PDB entry 6W7O | X-ray diffraction, 2.17 A resolution | chains A and C

[Chain A]
Name: Tyrosine-protein kinase BTK
From: Homo sapiens
Notes: EC 2.7.10.2
UniProt: Q06187 (BTK_HUMAN); numbering as in UniProt (aligned over 384-659)
Sequence (277 residues; numbered 383 to 659; the number before each row is that of its first residue):
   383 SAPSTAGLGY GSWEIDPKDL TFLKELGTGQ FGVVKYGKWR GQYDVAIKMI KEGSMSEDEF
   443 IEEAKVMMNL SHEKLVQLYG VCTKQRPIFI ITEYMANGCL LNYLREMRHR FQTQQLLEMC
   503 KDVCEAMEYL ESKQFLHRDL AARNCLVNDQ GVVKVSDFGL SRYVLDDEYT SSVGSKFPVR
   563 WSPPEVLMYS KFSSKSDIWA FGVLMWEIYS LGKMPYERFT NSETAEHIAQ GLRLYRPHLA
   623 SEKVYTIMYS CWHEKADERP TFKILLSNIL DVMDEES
Disordered / not traced: 383-395, 657-659
Construct notes: expression tag (383)
Curated features (UniProtKB/Swiss-Prot):
  - motif: Trp581 to Trp588 (CAV1-binding)
  - active site: Asp521 (Proton acceptor)
  - binding site (ATP): Leu408 to Val416, Lys430
  - binding site (clofedanol): Thr474 to Met477, Leu542
  - binding site (dasatinib): Thr474 to Met477
  - modified residue: Tyr551 (Phosphotyrosine), Ser604 (Phosphoserine), Tyr617 (Phosphotyrosine), Ser623 (Phosphoserine), Ser659 (Phosphoserine)
  - natural variant: Leu408 (L408P: In XLA), Gly414 (G414R: In XLA), Tyr418 (Y418H: In XLA), Ile429 (I429N: In XLA), Lys430 (K430E: In XLA; K430R: In XLA), Glu445 (E445D: In XLA), Gly462 (G462D: In XLA; G462V: In XLA), Tyr476 (Y476D: In XLA), Met477 (M477R: In XLA), Cys481 (C481S: Found in patients with chronic lymphocytic leukemia; uncertain significance), Cys502 (C502F: In XLA; C502W: In XLA), Cys506 (C506R: In XLA; C506Y: In XLA), 36 further natural variant entries in UniProt
  - mutagenesis: Tyr551 (Y551F: Loss of phosphorylation of GTF2I), Tyr617 (Y617E: Defective in mediating calcium response)
Residues lining bound ligands: TL7 ([5-({[(3S)-2-(N-methyl-L-alanyl-3-methyl-L-valyl)-3-{[(1R)-1,2,3,4-tetrahydronaphthalen-1-yl]carbamoyl}-1,2,3,4-tetrahydroisoquinolin-7-yl]oxy}methyl)pyrazin-2-yl]methyl (3R)-3-{5-amino-4-carbamoyl-3-[4-(2,4-difluorophenoxy)phenyl]-1H-pyrazol-1-yl}piperidine-1-carboxylate): Leu408, Gly409, Thr410, Gly411, Val416, Ala428, Lys430, Met449, Val458, Ile472, Thr474, Glu475, Tyr476, Met477, Gly480, Cys481, Asn484, Leu528, Ser538, Asp539, Phe540, Leu542

[Chain C]
Name: Baculoviral IAP repeat-containing protein 2
From: Homo sapiens
Notes: EC 2.3.2.27
UniProt: Q13490 (BIRC2_HUMAN); numbering as in UniProt (aligned over 260-352)
Sequence (99 residues; row label = number of the first residue in the row):
   254 GSGPGSSISN LSMQTHAARM RTFMYWPSSV PVQPEQLASA GFYYVGRNDD VKCFCCDGGL
   314 RCWESGDDPW VEHAKWFPRC EFLIRMKGQE FVDEIQGRY
Disordered / not traced: 254-257, 351-352
Construct notes: expression tag (254-259)
Curated features (UniProtKB/Swiss-Prot):
  - binding site (Zn(2+)): Cys306, Cys309, His326, Cys333
Bound ions: Zn2+: Cys306, Cys309, His326, Cys333
Residues lining bound ligands: TL7 ([5-({[(3S)-2-(N-methyl-L-alanyl-3-methyl-L-valyl)-3-{[(1R)-1,2,3,4-tetrahydronaphthalen-1-yl]carbamoyl}-1,2,3,4-tetrahydroisoquinolin-7-yl]oxy}methyl)pyrazin-2-yl]methyl (3R)-3-{5-amino-4-carbamoyl-3-[4-(2,4-difluorophenoxy)phenyl]-1H-pyrazol-1-yl}piperidine-1-carboxylate): Asp303, Val304, Lys305, Gly312, Leu313, Arg314, Cys315, Trp316, Glu317, Asp320, Glu325, Trp329, Phe330

[Interface between chain A and chain C]
Pairs across the interface (19; chain A residue first):
  Leu483(A) - Cys315(C)  hydrophobic
  Asn484(A) - Arg314(C)
  Arg487(A) - Asn301(C)
  Arg487(A) - Asp302(C)  salt bridge
  Arg487(A) - Asp303(C)  salt bridge
  Arg487(A) - Arg314(C)
  Arg487(A) - Cys315(C)
  Ser557(A) - Ser318(C)  hydrogen bond
  Lys558(A) - Ser318(C)  hydrogen bond (side chain-backbone)
  Arg562(A) - Ser282(C)
  Lys595(A) - Asn301(C)
  Met596(A) - Ser282(C)
  Glu599(A) - Pro280(C)
  Glu599(A) - Ser281(C)
  Glu599(A) - Ser282(C)  hydrogen bond (backbone-side chain)
  Arg600(A) - Ser281(C)  hydrogen bond (backbone-side chain)
  Phe601(A) - Ser281(C)  hydrogen bond (backbone-side chain)
  Phe601(A) - Ser282(C)
  Thr602(A) - Ser281(C)
Other interface residues (no listed pair), chain A (16 interface residues in all): Glu488, Tyr551, Tyr598, Glu605
Other interface residues (no listed pair), chain C (10 interface residues in all): Glu317

[In short]
16 residues of chain A face 10 of chain C across their interface; the contacts include 5 hydrogen bonds and 2
salt bridges. Polar pairs include Arg487(A)-Asp302(C), Arg487(A)-Asp303(C) and Ser557(A)-Ser318(C). Compound
TL7 is bound between chain A and chain C.
Chain A is Tyrosine-protein kinase BTK and chain C is Baculoviral IAP repeat-containing protein 2, both from
Homo sapiens; the structure, Ternary complex structure - BTK cIAP compound 17, was determined by X-ray
diffraction.
